8FNI - chains g and 10 of the 11 polymer chains in the assembly; structure by electron microscopy, 3.40 A resolution.

== Chain g ==
Molecule: gRNA
From: Trypanosoma brucei
Sequence (16 nucleotides; each row starts with the number of its first residue; numbers below 1 keep their minus sign (U-16 is residue -16)):
   -16 UUUUUUUUUUUUUUUU

== Chain 10 ==
Name: RNA-editing substrate-binding complex protein 10 (RESC10)
From: Trypanosoma brucei
UniProt: Q57VS6 (Q57VS6_TRYB2); numbering as in UniProt (aligned over 1-543)
Chain sequence (543 residues; numbered 1 to 543; the number before each row is that of its first residue):
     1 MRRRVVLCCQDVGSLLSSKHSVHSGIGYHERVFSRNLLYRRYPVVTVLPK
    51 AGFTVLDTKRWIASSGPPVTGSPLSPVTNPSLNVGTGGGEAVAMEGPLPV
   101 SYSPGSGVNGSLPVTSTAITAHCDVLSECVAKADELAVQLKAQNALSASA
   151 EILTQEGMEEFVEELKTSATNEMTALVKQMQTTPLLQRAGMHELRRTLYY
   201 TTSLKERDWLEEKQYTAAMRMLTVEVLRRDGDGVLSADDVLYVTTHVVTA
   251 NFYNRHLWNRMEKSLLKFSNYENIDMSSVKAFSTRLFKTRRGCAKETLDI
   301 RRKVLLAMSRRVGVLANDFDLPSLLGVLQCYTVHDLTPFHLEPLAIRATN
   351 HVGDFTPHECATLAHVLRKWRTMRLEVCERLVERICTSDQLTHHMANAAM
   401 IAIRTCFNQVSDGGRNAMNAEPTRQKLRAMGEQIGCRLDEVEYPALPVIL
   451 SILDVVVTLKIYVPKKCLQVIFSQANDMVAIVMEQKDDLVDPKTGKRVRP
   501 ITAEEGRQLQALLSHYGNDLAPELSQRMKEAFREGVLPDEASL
Unresolved in the structure: 1-96, 107-113, 142-153, 489-499, 543

== Chain g / chain 10 interface ==
Pairs across the interface (48):
  U-13(g) - Arg371(10)  sugar contact
  U-13(g) - Arg374(10)  salt bridge to the phosphate
  U-13(g) - Gln409(10)  sugar contact
  U-12(g) - Arg368(10)  phosphate contact
  U-12(g) - Gln409(10)  phosphate contact
  U-11(g) - Arg368(10)  salt bridge to the phosphate
  U-11(g) - Arg404(10)  hydrogen bond to the sugar
  U-10(g) - His365(10)  hydrogen bond to the base
  U-10(g) - Arg368(10)  salt bridge to the phosphate
  U-10(g) - Lys369(10)  salt bridge to the phosphate
  U-10(g) - Asn397(10)  sugar contact
  U-9(g) - Ala445(10)  base contact
  U-9(g) - Val448(10)  base contact
  U-8(g) - Arg291(10)  salt bridge to the phosphate
  U-8(g) - Gln329(10)  hydrogen bond to the sugar
  U-8(g) - Thr332(10)  base contact
  U-8(g) - Val333(10)  base contact
  U-8(g) - Thr362(10)  phosphate contact
  U-8(g) - His394(10)  sugar contact
  U-7(g) - Phe287(10)  sugar contact
  U-7(g) - Arg291(10)  hydrogen bond to the sugar
  U-7(g) - Gln329(10)  phosphate contact
  U-7(g) - Val333(10)  base contact
  U-7(g) - His358(10)  phosphate contact
  U-7(g) - Thr362(10)  phosphate contact
  U-6(g) - Thr356(10)  base contact
  U-6(g) - Glu359(10)  base contact
  U-5(g) - Lys280(10)  hydrogen bond to the phosphate
  U-5(g) - Ser283(10)  hydrogen bond to the base
  U-5(g) - Thr284(10)  sugar contact
  U-5(g) - Phe287(10)  base contact
  U-5(g) - Lys288(10)  salt bridge to the phosphate
  U-5(g) - Pro322(10)  sugar contact
  U-5(g) - Ser323(10)  sugar contact
  U-5(g) - Gly326(10)  base contact
  U-5(g) - Val327(10)  base contact
  U-5(g) - Cys330(10)  base contact
  U-4(g) - Lys280(10)  salt bridge to the phosphate
  U-2(g) - Ser127(10)  sugar contact
  U-1(g) - Gly105(10)  base contact
  U-1(g) - Ser106(10)  base contact
  U-1(g) - Ser127(10)  phosphate contact
  U-1(g) - His192(10)  base contact
  U-1(g) - Arg195(10)  hydrogen bond to the base
  U-1(g) - Arg196(10)  salt bridge to the phosphate
  U-1(g) - Tyr199(10)  sugar contact
  U-1(g) - Tyr200(10)  hydrogen bond to the phosphate
  U-1(g) - Tyr242(10)  hydrogen bond to the sugar
Other interface residues (no listed pair), chain g (13 interface residues in all): U-14
Other interface residues (no listed pair), chain 10 (43 interface residues in all): Arg290, Val366, Ile401, Thr405, Pro444

== In short ==
Chain g and chain 10 form an interface of 13 and 43 residues respectively; the contacts include 9 hydrogen
bonds and 8 salt bridges. Among the polar pairs are U-10(g)-His365(10), U-5(g)-Ser283(10) and
U-1(g)-Arg195(10).
Here chain g is gRNA and chain 10 is RNA-editing substrate-binding complex protein 10 (RESC10), both from
Trypanosoma brucei. Entry 8FNI (Cryo-EM structure of RNase-treated RESC-B in trypanosomal RNA editing) was
determined by electron microscopy, deposited together with 8FN4, 8FN6, 8FNC, 8FNF and 8FNK.
